Entry 3UG5 (X-ray diffraction, 2.30 A resolution); this record covers chains B and E of the 6 polymer chains in the assembly.

== Chain B (and E) ==
Name: Alpha-L-arabinofuranosidase
From: Thermotoga maritima
Notes: EC 3.2.1.55; chain E of this document is another copy of the same molecule, construct and numbering; everything in this record applies to it too
Reference sequence: Q9WYB7 (Q9WYB7_THEMA); residues 1-484 here = UniProt positions 1-484
Chain sequence (504 residues; numbered -19 to 484; the number before each row is that of its first residue; numbers below 1 keep their minus sign (Met-19 is residue -19)):
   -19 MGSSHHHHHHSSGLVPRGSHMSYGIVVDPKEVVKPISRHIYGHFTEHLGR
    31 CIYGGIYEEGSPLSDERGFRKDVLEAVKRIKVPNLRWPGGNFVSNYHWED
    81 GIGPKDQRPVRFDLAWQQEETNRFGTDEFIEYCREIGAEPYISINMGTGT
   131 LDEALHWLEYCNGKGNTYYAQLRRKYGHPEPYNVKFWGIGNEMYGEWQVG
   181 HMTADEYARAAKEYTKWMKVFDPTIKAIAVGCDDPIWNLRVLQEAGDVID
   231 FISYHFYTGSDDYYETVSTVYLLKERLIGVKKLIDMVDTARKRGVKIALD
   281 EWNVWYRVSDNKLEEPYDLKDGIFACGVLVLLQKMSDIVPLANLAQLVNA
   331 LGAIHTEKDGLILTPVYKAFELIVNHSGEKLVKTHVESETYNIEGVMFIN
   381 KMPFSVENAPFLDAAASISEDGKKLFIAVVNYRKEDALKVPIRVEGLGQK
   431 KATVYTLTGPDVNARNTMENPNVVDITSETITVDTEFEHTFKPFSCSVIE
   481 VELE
Not modelled in the structure: -19 to 1, 484
Construct notes: expression tag (-19 to 0); engineered mutation Gly4 (Arg in Q9WYB7)
Small-molecule neighbours:
  - beta-D-xylopyranose (XYP), molecule 1: Leu28, Gly29, Arg30, Tyr33, Gln98, Glu99, Glu100
  - beta-D-xylopyranose (XYP), molecule 2: Asn71, Glu172, Trp177, Tyr237, Glu281, Trp285, Phe378
  - beta-D-xylopyranose (XYP), molecule 3: Leu252, Glu255, Arg256, Phe384, Ser385

== How chain B and chain E interact ==
Contacting residue pairs (23):
  Pro215(B) - Leu219(E)  hydrophobic
  Pro215(B) - Met266(E)  hydrophobic
  Ile216(B) - Ile216(E)  hydrophobic
  Ile216(B) - Leu219(E)  hydrophobic
  Ile216(B) - Arg220(E)
  Leu219(B) - Pro215(E)  hydrophobic
  Leu219(B) - Ile216(E)  hydrophobic
  Leu219(B) - Leu219(E)  hydrophobic
  Arg220(B) - Arg220(E)
  Gln223(B) - Ile216(E)
  Glu255(B) - Lys262(E)  salt bridge
  Gly259(B) - Lys262(E)
  Gly259(B) - Met266(E)
  Lys262(B) - Glu255(E)  salt bridge
  Lys262(B) - Gly259(E)
  Lys262(B) - Lys262(E)
  Leu263(B) - Leu263(E)  hydrophobic
  Leu263(B) - Met266(E)  hydrophobic
  Met266(B) - Pro215(E)  hydrophobic
  Met266(B) - Gly259(E)
  Lys363(B) - Glu367(E)  salt bridge
  His365(B) - His365(E)
  Glu367(B) - Lys363(E)  salt bridge
Interface residues without a listed pair, chain B (17 interface residues in all): Ile258, Val260, Lys261, Asp265
Interface residues without a listed pair, chain E (17 interface residues in all): Gln223, Ile258, Val260, Lys261, Asp265

== Summary ==
The chain B/chain E interface involves 17 residues from each chain, with 4 salt bridges. Among the polar pairs
are Glu255(B)-Lys262(E) and Lys363(B)-Glu367(E). Bound to chain B: 3 copies of beta-D-xylopyranose.
Both chains are Alpha-L-arabinofuranosidase (Thermotoga maritima). Entry 3UG5 (Crystal structure of
alpha-L-arabinofuranosidase from Thermotoga maritima xylose complex) was determined by X-ray diffraction
together with 3UG3 and 3UG4 from the same study.
